5S50 - chains C and D of the 6 polymer chains in the assembly; structure by X-ray diffraction, 3.10 A resolution.

Chain C:
Molecule: Tubulin alpha-1B chain
Organism: Bos taurus
Reference sequence: P81947 (TBA1B_BOVIN); residues 1-451 here = UniProt positions 1-451
Sequence (451 residues; row label = number of the first residue in the row):
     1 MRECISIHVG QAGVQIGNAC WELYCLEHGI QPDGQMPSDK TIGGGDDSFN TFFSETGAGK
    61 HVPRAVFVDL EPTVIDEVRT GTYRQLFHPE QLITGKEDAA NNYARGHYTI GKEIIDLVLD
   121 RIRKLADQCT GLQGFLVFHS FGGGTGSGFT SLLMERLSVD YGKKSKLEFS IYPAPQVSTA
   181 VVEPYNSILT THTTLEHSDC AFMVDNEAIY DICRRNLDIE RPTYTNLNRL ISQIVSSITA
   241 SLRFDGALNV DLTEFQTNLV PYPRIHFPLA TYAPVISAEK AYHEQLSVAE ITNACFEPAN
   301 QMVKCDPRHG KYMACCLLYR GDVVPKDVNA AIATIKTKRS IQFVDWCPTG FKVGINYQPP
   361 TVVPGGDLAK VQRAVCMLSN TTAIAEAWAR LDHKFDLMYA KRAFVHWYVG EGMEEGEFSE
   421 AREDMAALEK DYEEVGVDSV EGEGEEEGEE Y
Disordered / not traced: 441-451
Metal / ion sites: Ca2+ site 1: Asp39, Thr41, Gly44, Glu55; Ca2+ site 2: Glu284 (shared with 1 residue of chain B)
Small-molecule neighbours: GTP (guanosine-5'-triphosphate): Gly10, Gln11, Ala12, Gln15, Ile16, Asp69, Asp98, Ala99, Ala100, Asn101, Asn102, Ser140, Gly142, Gly143, Gly144, Thr145, Gly146, Ile171, Pro173, Thr179, Glu183, Asn206, Tyr224, Leu227, Asn228, Ile231

Chain D:
Molecule: Tubulin beta-2B chain
Organism: Bos taurus
Reference sequence: Q6B856 (TBB2B_BOVIN); the author numbering skips numbers that UniProt does not, so the offset changes along the chain: 1-42 = UniProt 1-42; 45-360 = UniProt 43-358; 369-455 = UniProt 359-445
Sequence (445 residues; row label = number of the first residue in the row; note: 10 numbers in that range are skipped by the numbering (no residue carries them; nothing is unmodelled there)):
     1 MREIVHIQAG QCGNQIGAKF WEVISDEHGI DPTGSYHGDS DL
    45 QLERINVYYN EATGNKYVPR AILVDLEPGT MDSVRSGPFG QIFRPDNFVF GQSGAGNNWA
   105 KGHYTEGAEL VDSVLDVVRK ESESCDCLQG FQLTHSLGGG TGSGMGTLLI SKIREEYPDR
   165 IMNTFSVMPS PKVSDTVVEP YNATLSVHQL VENTDETYCI DNEALYDICF RTLKLTTPTY
   225 GDLNHLVSAT MSGVTTCLRF PGQLNADLRK LAVNMVPFPR LHFFMPGFAP LTSRGSQQYR
   285 ALTVPELTQQ MFDSKNMMAA CDPRHGRYLT VAAIFRGRMS MKEVDEQMLN VQNKNSSYFV
   345 EWIPNNVKTA VCDIPP
   369 RGLKMSATFI GNSTAIQELF KRISEQFTAM FRRKAFLHWY TGEGMDEMEF TEAESNMNDL
   429 VSEYQQYQDA TADEQGEFEE EEGEDEA
Disordered / not traced: 442-455
Swiss-Prot annotation at these positions:
  - motif: Met1 to Ile4 (MREI motif)
  - binding site (GTP): Gln11, Glu71, Ser140, Gly144, Thr145, Gly146, Asn206, Asn228
  - binding site (Mg(2+)): Glu71
  - modified residue: Ser40 (Phosphoserine), Thr57 (Phosphothreonine), Lys60 (N6-acetyllysine), Ser174 (Phosphoserine), Thr287 (Phosphothreonine), Thr292 (Phosphothreonine), Arg320 (Omega-N-methylarginine), Glu448 (5-glutamyl polyglutamate)
  - cross-link (Glycyl lysine isopeptide (Lys-Gly)): Lys60 (interchain with G-Cter in ubiquitin), Lys326 (interchain with G-Cter in ubiquitin)
Metal / ion sites: Mg2+ near Gln11 (its only coordinating residue here)
Small-molecule neighbours:
  - GDP (guanosine-5'-diphosphate): Gly10, Gln11, Cys12, Gln15, Ile16, Asp69, Glu71, Ala99, Asn101, Ser140, Gly142, Gly143, Gly144, Thr145, Gly146, Val171, Pro173, Val177, Ser178, Glu183, Asn206, Tyr224, Leu227, Asn228
  - WZD (N-[(furan-2-yl)methyl]-1H-benzimidazol-2-amine): Tyr52, Gln136, Asn167, Phe169, Glu200, Tyr202, Val238, Thr239, Cys241, Leu242, Leu252, Leu255, Met259, Ala316, Ile318, Ile378

Chain C / chain D interface:
Residue-residue contacts - 57 pairs, chain C then chain D:
  Gln11(C) - Asn249(D)
  Glu71(C) - Asn249(D)  hydrogen bond
  Thr73(C) - Asn249(D)  hydrogen bond
  Lys96(C) - Arg2(D)
  Lys96(C) - Asp130(D)  salt bridge
  Lys96(C) - Cys131(D)
  Glu97(C) - Arg2(D)  salt bridge
  Glu97(C) - Arg164(D)  salt bridge
  Glu97(C) - Arg253(D)  salt bridge
  Asp98(C) - Asp251(D)
  Asp98(C) - Lys254(D)  salt bridge
  Ala100(C) - Arg253(D)
  Ala100(C) - Lys254(D)
  Ala100(C) - Val257(D)
  Asn101(C) - Lys254(D)
  Asn101(C) - Asn258(D)
  Arg105(C) - Arg253(D)
  Pro175(C) - Asn349(D)  hydrogen bond (backbone-side chain)
  Ser178(C) - Lys352(D)  hydrogen bond (backbone-side chain)
  Thr179(C) - Asn258(D)
  Thr179(C) - Lys352(D)
  Ala180(C) - Asn258(D)
  Ala180(C) - Lys352(D)
  Val181(C) - Asn258(D)  hydrogen bond (backbone-side chain)
  Val181(C) - Ile347(D)  hydrophobic
  Val181(C) - Pro348(D)
  Val181(C) - Asn349(D)
  Val181(C) - Lys352(D)
  Glu220(C) - Lys326(D)
  Arg221(C) - Met325(D)
  Arg221(C) - Asp329(D)  salt bridge
  Tyr224(C) - Gln247(D)
  Lys394(C) - Asn349(D)  hydrogen bond
  Leu397(C) - Glu345(D)
  Leu397(C) - Trp346(D)
  Leu397(C) - Pro348(D)  hydrophobic
  Leu397(C) - Ala440(D)  hydrophobic
  Met398(C) - Trp346(D)  hydrogen bond (backbone-backbone)
  Met398(C) - Pro348(D)
  Lys401(C) - Phe262(D)
  Lys401(C) - Trp346(D)
  Lys401(C) - Ala438(D)
  Lys401(C) - Thr439(D)  hydrogen bond (side chain-backbone)
  Arg402(C) - Phe262(D)
  Ala403(C) - Pro261(D)
  Ala403(C) - Phe262(D)  hydrophobic
  Phe404(C) - Val257(D)
  Phe404(C) - Asn258(D)
  Phe404(C) - Val260(D)
  Phe404(C) - Pro261(D)  hydrogen bond (backbone-backbone)
  His406(C) - Val260(D)  hydrogen bond (side chain-backbone)
  His406(C) - Pro261(D)  hydrogen bond (side chain-backbone)
  His406(C) - Phe262(D)
  His406(C) - Pro263(D)
  Trp407(C) - Ala256(D)
  Trp407(C) - Val257(D)  hydrophobic
  Trp407(C) - Val260(D)  hydrogen bond (side chain-backbone)
Other interface residues (no listed pair), chain C (29 interface residues in all): Val74, Val182, Tyr210
Other interface residues (no listed pair), chain D (32 interface residues in all): Leu132, Thr314, Asn350, Tyr435

In short:
29 residues of chain C face 32 of chain D across their interface, with 12 hydrogen bonds and 6 salt bridges.
Polar contacts include Lys96(C)-Asp130(D), Glu97(C)-Arg2(D) and Glu97(C)-Arg164(D). Ligands of chain C: GTP.
Chain D binds GDP and compound WZD.
Here chain C is Tubulin alpha-1B chain and chain D is Tubulin beta-2B chain, both from Bos taurus. Entry 5S50
(Tubulin-Z57299526-complex) was determined by X-ray diffraction, deposited together with 5S4L, 5S4M, 5S4N,
5S4O, 5S4P, 5S4Q and 52 further entries.
